1MP2 - chain A; structure by X-ray diffraction, 2.30 A resolution.

[Chain A]
Protein: ADPR pyrophosphatase
Source organism: Mycobacterium tuberculosis
Notes: EC 3.6.1.13
Reference sequence: O33199 (O33199_MYCTU); residues 1-207 here = UniProt positions 1-207
Amino-acid sequence (207 residues; each row starts with the number of its first residue):
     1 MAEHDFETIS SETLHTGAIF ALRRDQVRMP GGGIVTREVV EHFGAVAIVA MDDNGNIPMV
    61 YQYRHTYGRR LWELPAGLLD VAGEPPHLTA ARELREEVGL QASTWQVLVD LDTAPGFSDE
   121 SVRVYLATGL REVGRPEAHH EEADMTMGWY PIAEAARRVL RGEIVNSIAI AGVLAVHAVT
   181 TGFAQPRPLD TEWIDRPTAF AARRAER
Not modelled in the structure: 1-5, 29-33, 136-145
Reported in the primary citation:
  - self-association interface (contacts with another copy of this molecule); pairs are residue here / residue on that copy: Arg-69/Asp-195
  - catalytic residues: Arg-64 (proposed by the authors, not directly observed)

[In short]
The paper reports the catalytic residue Arg-64; a self-association interface involving Arg-69 and Asp-195.
Chain A is ADPR pyrophosphatase (Mycobacterium tuberculosis); the structure, Structure of MT-ADPRase
(Apoenzyme), a Nudix hydrolase from Mycobacterium tuberculosis, was determined by X-ray diffraction (same
publication as 1MK1, 1MQE and 1MR2).
